1BMQ - chains A and B; structure by X-ray diffraction, 2.50 A resolution.

[Chain A]
Molecule: Protein (interleukin-1 beta convertase)
Organism: Homo sapiens
Notes: EC 3.4.22.36
UniProt: P29466 (CASP1_HUMAN); residues 131-297 here = UniProt positions 131-297
Chain sequence (167 residues; numbered 131 to 297; the number before each row is that of its first residue):
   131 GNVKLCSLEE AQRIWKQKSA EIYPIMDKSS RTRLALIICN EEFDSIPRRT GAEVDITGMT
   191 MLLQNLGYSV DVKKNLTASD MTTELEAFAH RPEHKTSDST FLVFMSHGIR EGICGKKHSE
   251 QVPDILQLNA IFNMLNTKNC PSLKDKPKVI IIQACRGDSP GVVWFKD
UniProt features mapped onto this chain:
  - active site: His237, Cys285
  - cross-link: Lys134 (Glycyl lysine isopeptide (Lys-Gly) (interchain with G-Cter in ubiquitin))
Glycans and other covalent adducts: compound MNO linked to Cys285
Ligand contacts: MNO ((3S)-N-methanesulfonyl-3-({1-[N-(2-naphtoyl)-L-valyl]-L-prolyl}amino)-4-oxobutanamide): Pro177, Arg179, Ser236, His237, Gly238, Gln283, Ala284

[Chain B]
Molecule: Protein (interleukin-1 beta convertase)
Organism: Homo sapiens
Notes: EC 3.4.22.36
UniProt: P29466 (CASP1_HUMAN); residue numbers follow UniProt; this construct covers 317-404
Chain sequence (88 residues; each row starts with the number of its first residue):
   317 AIKKAHIEKD FIAFCSSTPD NVSWRHPTMG SVFIGRLIEH MQEYACSCDV EEIFRKVRFS
   377 FEQPDGRAQM PTTERVTLTR CFYLFPGH
Ligand contacts: MNO ((3S)-N-methanesulfonyl-3-({1-[N-(2-naphtoyl)-L-valyl]-L-prolyl}amino)-4-oxobutanamide): Val338, Ser339, Trp340, Arg341, His342, Pro343, Ser347, Val348, Arg383

[Chain A / chain B interface]
Contacting residue pairs (116):
  Val133(A) - Gln358(B)
  Val133(A) - Ala361(B)  hydrophobic
  Val133(A) - Pro402(B)  hydrophobic
  Lys134(A) - Gln358(B)  hydrogen bond (backbone-backbone)
  Lys134(A) - Glu359(B)  salt bridge
  Lys134(A) - Cys362(B)
  Lys134(A) - Pro402(B)
  Leu135(A) - Cys362(B)
  Leu135(A) - Pro402(B)
  Leu135(A) - Gly403(B)
  Cys136(A) - Cys362(B)  hydrogen bond (side chain-backbone)
  Cys136(A) - Pro402(B)  hydrogen bond (backbone-backbone)
  Cys136(A) - His404(B)  hydrogen bond (backbone-side chain)
  Ala141(A) - Phe401(B)
  Ala141(A) - His404(B)
  Ile144(A) - Cys362(B)
  Ile144(A) - Tyr399(B)
  Ile144(A) - Phe401(B)  hydrophobic
  Lys148(A) - Cys397(B)
  Ala150(A) - Arg396(B)  hydrogen bond (backbone-side chain)
  Glu151(A) - Arg396(B)
  Glu151(A) - Cys397(B)  hydrogen bond (backbone-backbone)
  Ile152(A) - Arg396(B)
  Ile152(A) - Cys397(B)
  Ile152(A) - Tyr399(B)  hydrophobic
  Ile152(A) - Phe401(B)  hydrophobic
  Tyr153(A) - Asp326(B)  hydrogen bond
  Tyr153(A) - Leu394(B)
  Tyr153(A) - Thr395(B)  hydrogen bond (side chain-backbone)
  Tyr153(A) - Arg396(B)
  Tyr153(A) - Cys397(B)  hydrogen bond (backbone-backbone)
  Tyr153(A) - Phe398(B)  hydrophobic
  Ile155(A) - Phe401(B)  hydrophobic
  Lys158(A) - His404(B)
  Arg161(A) - His404(B)  hydrogen bond (side chain-backbone)
  Arg179(A) - Arg341(B)
  Arg179(A) - Ser347(B)
  Thr180(A) - Arg341(B)  hydrogen bond (backbone-side chain)
  Thr180(A) - Pro343(B)
  Gly181(A) - Pro343(B)
  Gly181(A) - Gly346(B)
  Val184(A) - Met345(B)
  Val184(A) - Gly346(B)
  Asp185(A) - Gly346(B)
  Asp185(A) - Ser347(B)  hydrogen bond (side chain-backbone)
  Asp185(A) - Ile350(B)
  Gly188(A) - Ile354(B)
  Met189(A) - Ile350(B)  hydrophobic
  Met189(A) - Ile354(B)
  Leu192(A) - Met357(B)  hydrophobic
  Leu192(A) - Gln358(B)
  Tyr198(A) - Phe398(B)
  Ser229(A) - Phe398(B)
  Phe231(A) - Met357(B)  hydrophobic
  Arg240(A) - Pro335(B)
  Arg240(A) - Asp336(B)  salt bridge
  Asn259(A) - Arg391(B)
  Phe262(A) - Glu324(B)
  Phe262(A) - Phe327(B)  hydrophobic
  Phe262(A) - Ala329(B)  hydrophobic
  Phe262(A) - Arg391(B)
  Leu265(A) - Phe327(B)
  Asn266(A) - Ile323(B)
  Thr267(A) - His322(B)  hydrogen bond (side chain-backbone)
  Thr267(A) - Ile323(B)  hydrogen bond (backbone-backbone)
  Lys274(A) - Ala321(B)
  Asp275(A) - Lys325(B)  salt bridge
  Asp275(A) - Asp326(B)  hydrogen bond (backbone-side chain)
  Lys276(A) - Asp326(B)
  Pro277(A) - Asp326(B)
  Pro277(A) - Phe398(B)  hydrophobic
  Lys278(A) - Lys325(B)  hydrogen bond (side chain-backbone)
  Lys278(A) - Asp326(B)  hydrogen bond (backbone-backbone)
  Lys278(A) - Phe327(B)
  Lys278(A) - Ile328(B)  hydrogen bond (backbone-backbone)
  Val279(A) - Ile328(B)
  Val279(A) - Phe370(B)  hydrophobic
  Val279(A) - Phe398(B)  hydrophobic
  Ile280(A) - Ile328(B)  hydrogen bond (backbone-backbone)
  Ile280(A) - Ala329(B)
  Ile280(A) - Phe330(B)  hydrogen bond (backbone-backbone)
  Ile281(A) - Phe330(B)
  Ile281(A) - Phe349(B)  hydrophobic
  Ile281(A) - Leu353(B)  hydrophobic
  Ile282(A) - Phe330(B)  hydrogen bond (backbone-backbone)
  Ile282(A) - Cys331(B)
  Ile282(A) - Ser332(B)  hydrogen bond (backbone-backbone)
  Ile282(A) - Phe349(B)
  Gln283(A) - Ser332(B)
  Gln283(A) - Ser339(B)
  Gln283(A) - Ser347(B)  hydrogen bond
  Gln283(A) - Phe349(B)
  Ala284(A) - Ser332(B)  hydrogen bond (backbone-side chain)
  Ala284(A) - Ser339(B)  hydrogen bond (backbone-side chain)
  Cys285(A) - Asn337(B)
  Cys285(A) - Val338(B)  hydrophobic
  Cys285(A) - Ser339(B)
  Arg286(A) - Cys331(B)
  Arg286(A) - Ser333(B)  hydrogen bond (side chain-backbone)
  Arg286(A) - Thr334(B)
  Arg286(A) - Pro335(B)
  Arg286(A) - Asp336(B)  hydrogen bond (backbone-backbone)
  Arg286(A) - Asn337(B)  hydrogen bond (backbone-backbone)
  Arg286(A) - Thr388(B)  hydrogen bond
  Arg286(A) - Glu390(B)  salt bridge
  Gly287(A) - Asp336(B)
  Gly287(A) - Asn337(B)  hydrogen bond (backbone-backbone)
  Gly287(A) - Val338(B)
  Asp288(A) - Asp336(B)  hydrogen bond (backbone-backbone)
  Asp288(A) - Val338(B)
  Ser289(A) - Asp336(B)  hydrogen bond (side chain-backbone)
  Ser289(A) - Asn337(B)
  Ser289(A) - Val338(B)  hydrogen bond (backbone-backbone)
  Pro290(A) - Ala384(B)
  Gly291(A) - Asn337(B)
  Val292(A) - Ala384(B)  hydrophobic
Interface residues without a listed pair, chain A (59 interface residues in all): Asn132, Ser137, Leu138, Trp145, Arg178, Leu196, Met235, Leu258, Lys268
Interface residues without a listed pair, chain B (54 interface residues in all): Trp340, His342, Ser363, Val366, Pro380, Leu400

[Overview]
Chain A and chain B form an interface of 59 and 54 residues respectively, with 33 hydrogen bonds and 4 salt
bridges. Polar contacts include Lys134(A)-Glu359(B), Arg240(A)-Asp336(B) and Asp275(A)-Lys325(B). Bound to
chain B: compound MNO. Covalently linked compound MNO: at Cys285(A).
Chain A is Protein (interleukin-1 beta convertase) and chain B is Protein (interleukin-1 beta convertase),
both from Homo sapiens; the structure, Crystal structure of the complex of interleukin-1BETA converting enzyme
(ice) with a peptide based inhibitor, (3S ..., was determined by X-ray diffraction.
